3F68 - chains H and I of the 3 polymer chains in the assembly; structure by X-ray diffraction, 1.75 A resolution.

[Chain H]
Protein: Prothrombin
Source organism: Homo sapiens
Notes: EC 3.4.21.5; fragment: Thrombin heavy chain
UniProtKB: P00734 (THRB_HUMAN); the construct lacks a stretch of the UniProt sequence and is renumbered around it, so the offset changes along the chain: 16-36 = UniProt 364-384; 37-60 = UniProt 386-409; 61-77 = UniProt 419-435; 78-97 = UniProt 437-456; 7 more segments
Chain sequence (259 residues; each row starts with the number of its first residue; note: 5 numbers in that range are skipped by the numbering (no residue carries them; nothing is unmodelled there); a row labelled like 60A-60I holds insertion residues (60A, then the next letters in order)):
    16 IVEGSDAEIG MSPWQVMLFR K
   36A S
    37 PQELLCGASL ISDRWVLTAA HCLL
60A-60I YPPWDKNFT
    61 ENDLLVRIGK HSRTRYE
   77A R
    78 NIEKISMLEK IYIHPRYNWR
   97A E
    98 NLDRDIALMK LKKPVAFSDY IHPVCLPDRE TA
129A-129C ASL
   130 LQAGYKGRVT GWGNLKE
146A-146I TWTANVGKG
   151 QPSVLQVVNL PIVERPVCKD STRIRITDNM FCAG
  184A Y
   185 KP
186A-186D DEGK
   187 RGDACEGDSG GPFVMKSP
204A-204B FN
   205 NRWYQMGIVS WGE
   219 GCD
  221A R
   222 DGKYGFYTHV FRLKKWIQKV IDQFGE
Disordered / not traced: 146A-146I, 247
Cystine bridges: Cys-42/Cys-58, Cys-168/Cys-182, Cys-191/Cys-220
Bound ions: Na+ site 1: Lys-169, Thr-172; Na+ site 2: Arg-221A, Lys-224
Small-molecule neighbours: 91U (N-acetyl-3-cyclohexyl-D-alanyl-N-(3-chlorobenzyl)-L-prolinamide): His-57, Tyr-60A, Trp-60D, Glu-97A, Asn-98, Leu-99, Ile-174, Asp-189, Ala-190, Cys-191, Glu-192, Ser-195, Val-213, Ser-214, Trp-215, Gly-216, Glu-217, Gly-219, Cys-220, Gly-226, Phe-227, Tyr-228
Swiss-Prot annotation at these positions:
  - region: Ala-183 to Val-200 (High affinity receptor-binding region which is also known as the TP508 peptide)
  - active site (Charge relay system): His-57, Asp-102, Ser-195
  - glycosylation: Asn-60G (N-linked (GlcNAc...) (complex) asparagine)

[Chain I]
Protein: Hirudin variant-2
UniProtKB: P09945 (HIRV2_HIRME); residues 54-64 here correspond to UniProt positions 61-71 (UniProt number = residue number + 7)
Chain sequence (11 residues; numbered 54 to 64; the number before each row is that of its first residue):
    54 GDFEEIPEEY L
Disordered / not traced: 54, 64
Modified positions: Tyr-63 (o-sulfo-l-tyrosine; TYS)
Swiss-Prot annotation at these positions:
  - region: Asp-55 to Leu-64 (Interaction with fibrinogen-binding exosite of thrombin)
  - modified residue: Tyr-63 (Sulfotyrosine)

[Interface between chain H and chain I]
Contacting residue pairs - 21 pairs, chain H then chain I:
  Phe-34(H) with Phe-56(I), hydrophobic
  Gln-38(H) with Phe-56(I); Glu-58(I); Ile-59(I)
  Glu-39(H) with Phe-56(I)
  Leu-40(H) with Phe-56(I)
  Leu-65(H) with Tyr-63(I)
  Arg-67(H) with Ile-59(I)
  Arg-73(H) with Asp-55(I), salt bridge; Phe-56(I)
  Thr-74(H) with Asp-55(I); Phe-56(I); Glu-57(I), hydrogen bond (backbone-backbone)
  Arg-75(H) with Glu-57(I)
  Tyr-76(H) with Glu-57(I), hydrogen bond (backbone-side chain); Pro-60(I); Tyr-63(I)
  Glu-80(H) with Tyr-63(I)
  Lys-81(H) with Tyr-63(I)
  Ile-82(H) with Ile-59(I), hydrophobic; Tyr-63(I)
Also at the interface, not in a pair above, chain H (15 interface residues in all): Met-32, Met-84

[In short]
15 residues of chain H and 7 residues of chain I are in contact; the contacts include 2 hydrogen bonds and 1
salt bridge. Polar pairs include Arg-73(H)/Asp-55(I), Tyr-76(H)/Glu-57(I) and Thr-74(H)/Glu-57(I). Chain H
binds compound 91U.
Chain H is Prothrombin (Homo sapiens) and chain I is Hirudin variant-2; the structure, Thrombin Inhibition,
was determined by X-ray diffraction (same publication as 2ZC9, 2ZDA, 2ZFP, 2ZGX, 2ZO3, 3DHK and 3DUX).
